4O8F - chains A and B; structure by X-ray diffraction, 2.60 A resolution.

[Chain A (and B)]
Protein: Peroxisome proliferator-activated receptor gamma
Source organism: Homo sapiens
Notes: fragment: Ligand Binding Domain; chain B of this document is another copy of the same molecule, construct and numbering; everything in this record applies to it too
UniProt: P37231 (PPARG_HUMAN); residues 195-477 here correspond to UniProt positions 223-505 (UniProt number = residue number + 28)
Chain sequence (287 residues; numbered 191 to 477; the number before each row is that of its first residue):
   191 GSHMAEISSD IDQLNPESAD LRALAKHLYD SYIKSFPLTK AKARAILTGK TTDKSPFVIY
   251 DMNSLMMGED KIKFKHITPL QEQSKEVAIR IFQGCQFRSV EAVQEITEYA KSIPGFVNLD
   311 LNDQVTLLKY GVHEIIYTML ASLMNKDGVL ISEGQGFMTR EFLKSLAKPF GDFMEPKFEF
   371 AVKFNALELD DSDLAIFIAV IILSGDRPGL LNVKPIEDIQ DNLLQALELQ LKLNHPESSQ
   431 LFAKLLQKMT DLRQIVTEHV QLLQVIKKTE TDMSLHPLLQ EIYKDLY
Unresolved in the structure: 191-206, 242-244, 261-267, 271-275, 461-464 (chain B: 191-206, 263-275, 457-465)
Sequence notes: expression tag (191-194); engineered mutation Ala357 (Arg385 in P37231)
Small-molecule neighbours: brl49653 (BRL; 2,4-thiazolidiinedione, 5-[[4-[2-(methyl-2-pyridinylamino)ethoxy]phenyl]methyl]-(9cl)): Ile281, Phe282, Gly284, Cys285, Gln286, Arg288, Ser289, His323, Ile326, Tyr327, Leu330, Val339, Ile341, Met348, Leu353, Met364, His449, Leu453, Leu469, Tyr473
What the authors report for this chain:
  - mutagenesis - R357A: decreased signaling in response to brl49653
  - conformationally variable residues (order/disorder transition): Glu276 to Phe282, Leu453 to Asp475
  - contacts within the chain: Ile279-Phe360, Phe360-Ile456
  - binding site for brl49653: Leu353
  - mutagenesis - R357A: decreased binding to SRC-1
  - mutagenesis - R357A: decreased signaling in response to rosiglitazone

[Interface between chain A and chain B]
Contacting residue pairs (6; chain A residue first):
  Leu311(A) with Asp243(B)
  Asn312(A) with Thr241(B), hydrogen bond; Asp243(B), hydrogen bond (backbone-side chain); Lys244(B), hydrogen bond (side chain-backbone)
  Val315(A) with Asp243(B)
  Leu401(A) with Lys232(B)

[Summary]
Chain A and chain B each contribute 4 residues to their interface; the contacts include 3 hydrogen bonds.
Among the polar pairs are Asn312(A)-Thr241(B), Asn312(A)-Asp243(B) and Asn312(A)-Lys244(B). Ligands of chain
A: brl49653. The paper reports a binding site for brl49653 at Leu353(A); R357A of chain A reduces signaling in
response to brl49653.
Both chains are Peroxisome proliferator-activated receptor gamma (Homo sapiens). Entry 4O8F (Crystal Structure
of the complex between PPARgamma mutant R357A and rosiglitazone) was determined by X-ray diffraction together
with 4L96 and 4L98 from the same study.
